PDB entry 7MKP | electron microscopy, 3.41 A resolution | chains D and E of the 5 polymer chains in the assembly

== Chain D ==
Protein: DNA-directed RNA polymerase subunit beta'
From: Escherichia coli (strain K12)
Notes: EC 2.7.7.6
Reference sequence: A0A6D2WUT6 (A0A6D2WUT6_ECOLI); residue numbers follow UniProt; this construct covers 14-1376
Sequence (1363 residues; row label = number of the first residue in the row):
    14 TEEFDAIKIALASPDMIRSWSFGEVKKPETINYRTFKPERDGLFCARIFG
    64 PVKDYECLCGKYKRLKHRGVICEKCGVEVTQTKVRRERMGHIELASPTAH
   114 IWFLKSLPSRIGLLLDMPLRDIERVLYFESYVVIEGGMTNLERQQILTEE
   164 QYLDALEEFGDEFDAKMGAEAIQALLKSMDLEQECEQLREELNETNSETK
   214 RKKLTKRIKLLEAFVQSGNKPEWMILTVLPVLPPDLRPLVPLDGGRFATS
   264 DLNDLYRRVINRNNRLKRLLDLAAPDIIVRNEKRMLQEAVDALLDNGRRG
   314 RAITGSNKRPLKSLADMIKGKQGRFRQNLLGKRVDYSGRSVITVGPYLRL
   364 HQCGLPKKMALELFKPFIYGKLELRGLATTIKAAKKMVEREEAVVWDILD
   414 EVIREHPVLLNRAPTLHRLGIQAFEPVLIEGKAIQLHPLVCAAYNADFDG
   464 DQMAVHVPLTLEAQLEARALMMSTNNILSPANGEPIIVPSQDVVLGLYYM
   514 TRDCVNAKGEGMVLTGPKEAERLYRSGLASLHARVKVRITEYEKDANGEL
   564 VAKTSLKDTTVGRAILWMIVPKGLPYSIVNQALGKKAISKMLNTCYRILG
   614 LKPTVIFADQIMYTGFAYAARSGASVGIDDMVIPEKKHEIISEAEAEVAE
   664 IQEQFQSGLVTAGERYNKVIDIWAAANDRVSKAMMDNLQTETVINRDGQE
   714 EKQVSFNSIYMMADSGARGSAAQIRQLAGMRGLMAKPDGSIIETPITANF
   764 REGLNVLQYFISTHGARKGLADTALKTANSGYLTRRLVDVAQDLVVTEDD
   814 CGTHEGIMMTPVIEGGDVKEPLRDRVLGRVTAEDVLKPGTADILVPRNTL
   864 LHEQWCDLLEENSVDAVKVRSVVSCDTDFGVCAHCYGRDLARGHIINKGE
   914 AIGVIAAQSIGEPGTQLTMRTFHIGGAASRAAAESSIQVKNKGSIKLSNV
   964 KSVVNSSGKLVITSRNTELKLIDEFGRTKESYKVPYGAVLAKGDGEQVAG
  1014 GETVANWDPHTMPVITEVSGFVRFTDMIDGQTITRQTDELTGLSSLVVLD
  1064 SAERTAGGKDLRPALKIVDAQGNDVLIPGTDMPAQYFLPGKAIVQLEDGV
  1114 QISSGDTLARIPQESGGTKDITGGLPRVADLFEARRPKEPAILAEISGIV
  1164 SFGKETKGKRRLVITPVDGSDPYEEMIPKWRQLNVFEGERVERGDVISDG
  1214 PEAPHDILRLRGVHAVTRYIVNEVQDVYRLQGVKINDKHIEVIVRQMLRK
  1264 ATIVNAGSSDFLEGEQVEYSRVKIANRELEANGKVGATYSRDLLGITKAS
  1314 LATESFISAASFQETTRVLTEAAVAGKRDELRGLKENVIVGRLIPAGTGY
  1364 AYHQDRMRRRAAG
Unresolved in the structure: 932-945, 1126-1134
Metal / ion sites: Zn2+ site 1: Cys70, Cys72, Cys85, Cys88; Mg2+: Asp462, Asp464; Zn2+ site 2: Cys814, Cys888, Cys895, Cys898

== Chain E ==
Protein: DNA-directed RNA polymerase subunit omega
From: Escherichia coli (strain K12)
Notes: EC 2.7.7.6
Reference sequence: P0A800 (RPOZ_ECOLI); residue numbers follow UniProt; this construct covers 1-91
Sequence (91 residues; each row starts with the number of its first residue):
     1 MARVTVQDAVEKIGNRFDLVLVAARRARQMQVGGKDPLVPEENDKTTVIA
    51 LREIEEGLINNQILDVRERQEQQEQEAAELQAVTAIAEGRR
Unresolved in the structure: 1, 71-91

== Chain D / chain E interface ==
Contacting residue pairs (48):
  His364(D) - Val4(E)
  Arg417(D) - Asn43(E)
  Glu418(D) - Ala2(E)  hydrogen bond (side chain-backbone)
  Glu418(D) - Arg3(E)
  Glu418(D) - Asp44(E)
  Glu418(D) - Lys45(E)
  Glu418(D) - Val48(E)
  His419(D) - Lys45(E)
  Glu438(D) - Ala2(E)
  Leu474(D) - Ala27(E)  hydrophobic
  Leu474(D) - Thr47(E)
  Glu475(D) - Ala24(E)
  Gln477(D) - Lys45(E)  hydrogen bond
  Leu478(D) - Ala23(E)
  Leu478(D) - Ala24(E)  hydrophobic
  Leu478(D) - Thr47(E)
  Leu478(D) - Leu51(E)  hydrophobic
  Glu479(D) - Val20(E)
  Arg481(D) - Thr47(E)
  Arg481(D) - Val48(E)
  Arg481(D) - Leu51(E)
  Ala482(D) - Val6(E)
  Leu483(D) - Arg16(E)
  Leu483(D) - Phe17(E)  hydrophobic
  Leu483(D) - Val20(E)  hydrophobic
  Thr487(D) - Val4(E)  hydrogen bond (side chain-backbone)
  Asn488(D) - Val4(E)
  Asn488(D) - Thr5(E)
  Asn488(D) - Val6(E)
  Leu614(D) - Thr5(E)
  Lys615(D) - Arg3(E)
  Lys615(D) - Val4(E)
  Lys615(D) - Thr5(E)  hydrogen bond
  Arg905(D) - Arg16(E)
  His907(D) - Gln7(E)
  Asn910(D) - Gly14(E)  hydrogen bond (side chain-backbone)
  Asn910(D) - Asn15(E)  hydrogen bond (side chain-backbone)
  Asn910(D) - Arg16(E)
  Lys911(D) - Asn15(E)
  Lys911(D) - Phe17(E)
  Glu913(D) - Asn15(E)
  Glu913(D) - Phe17(E)
  Gly1360(D) - Phe17(E)
  Thr1361(D) - Phe17(E)
  Thr1361(D) - Val20(E)
  Thr1361(D) - Leu21(E)
  Ala1364(D) - Leu21(E)  hydrophobic
  Tyr1365(D) - Leu21(E)
Also at the interface, not in a pair above, chain D (28 interface residues in all): Met485, Gly912
Also at the interface, not in a pair above, chain E (24 interface residues in all): Asp18, Arg28, Gln31

== In short ==
The interface between chain D and chain E involves 28 residues on one side and 24 on the other; the contacts
include 6 hydrogen bonds. Polar pairs include Glu418(D)-Ala2(E), Gln477(D)-Lys45(E) and Thr487(D)-Val4(E).
Cys70(D), Cys72(D), Cys85(D) and Cys88(D) coordinate Zn2+ site 1.
Here chain D is DNA-directed RNA polymerase subunit beta' and chain E is DNA-directed RNA polymerase subunit
omega, both from Escherichia coli (strain K12). Entry 7MKP (Escherichia coli RNA polymerase core enzyme) was
determined by electron microscopy, deposited together with 7MKN, 7MKO and 7MKQ.
